7N9X - chains BBB and AAA of the 9 polymer chains in the assembly; structure by X-ray diffraction, 3.51 A resolution.

== Chain BBB (and AAA) ==
Name: Capsid protein
From: Human immunodeficiency virus 1
Notes: chain AAA of this document is another copy of the same molecule, construct and numbering; everything in this record applies to it too
UniProtKB: B6DRA0 (B6DRA0_9HIV1); residues 1-222 here correspond to UniProt positions 133-354 (UniProt number = residue number + 132)
Amino-acid sequence (222 residues; numbered 1 to 222; the number before each row is that of its first residue):
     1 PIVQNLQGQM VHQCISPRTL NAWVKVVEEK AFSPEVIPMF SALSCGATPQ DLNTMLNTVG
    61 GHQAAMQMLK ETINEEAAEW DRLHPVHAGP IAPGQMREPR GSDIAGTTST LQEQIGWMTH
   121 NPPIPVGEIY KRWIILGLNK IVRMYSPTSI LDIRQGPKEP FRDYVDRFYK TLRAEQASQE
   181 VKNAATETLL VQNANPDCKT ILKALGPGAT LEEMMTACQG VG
Not modelled in the structure: 220-222
Sequence notes: conflict Cys14 (Ala146 in B6DRA0), Cys45 (Glu177 in B6DRA0), Ala184 (Trp316 in B6DRA0), Ala185 (Met317 in B6DRA0)

== How chain BBB and chain AAA interact ==
Cross-chain cystine bridges: Cys14(BBB)-Cys45(AAA)
Pairs across the interface (34; chain BBB residue first):
  Asn5(BBB) - Leu6(AAA)  hydrogen bond (side chain-backbone)
  Leu6(BBB) - Leu6(AAA)  hydrophobic
  Val11(BBB) - Gln4(AAA)
  Cys14(BBB) - Cys45(AAA)  disulfide
  Arg18(BBB) - Arg18(AAA)
  Leu20(BBB) - Ala42(AAA)  hydrophobic
  Glu28(BBB) - Lys30(AAA)  salt bridge
  Thr54(BBB) - Ala42(AAA)
  Asn57(BBB) - Glu35(AAA)
  Asn57(BBB) - Pro38(AAA)
  Asn57(BBB) - Arg173(AAA)  hydrogen bond (backbone-side chain)
  Thr58(BBB) - Glu35(AAA)
  Thr58(BBB) - Pro38(AAA)
  Thr58(BBB) - Met39(AAA)
  Val59(BBB) - Arg173(AAA)  hydrogen bond (backbone-side chain)
  Gly60(BBB) - Glu35(AAA)
  His62(BBB) - Asp166(AAA)
  Gln63(BBB) - Asp166(AAA)
  Gln63(BBB) - Tyr169(AAA)
  Gln63(BBB) - Lys170(AAA)
  Gln63(BBB) - Arg173(AAA)
  Ala64(BBB) - Val165(AAA)  hydrophobic
  Ala64(BBB) - Asp166(AAA)  hydrogen bond (backbone-side chain)
  Gln67(BBB) - Tyr169(AAA)
  Gln67(BBB) - Lys182(AAA)  hydrogen bond
  Gln67(BBB) - Leu211(AAA)
  Met68(BBB) - Leu211(AAA)  hydrophobic
  Met68(BBB) - Glu212(AAA)
  Glu71(BBB) - Thr210(AAA)
  Glu71(BBB) - Leu211(AAA)  hydrogen bond (side chain-backbone)
  Thr72(BBB) - Glu212(AAA)
  Met144(BBB) - Arg162(AAA)
  Met144(BBB) - Gln219(AAA)
  Tyr145(BBB) - Arg162(AAA)
Other interface residues (no listed pair), chain BBB (27 interface residues in all): His12, Ile15, Pro17, Val24, Ala65, Lys140
Other interface residues (no listed pair), chain AAA (24 interface residues in all): Thr19, Leu43, Gly46, Met215

== Overview ==
Chain BBB and chain AAA form an interface of 27 and 24 residues respectively; the contacts include 1 disulfide
bond, 6 hydrogen bonds and 1 salt bridge. Polar contacts include Glu28(BBB)-Lys30(AAA), Asn5(BBB)-Leu6(AAA)
and Asn57(BBB)-Arg173(AAA).
Both chains are Capsid protein (Human immunodeficiency virus 1). Entry 7N9X (CA-targeting nanobody is a tool
for studying HIV-1 capsid lattice interactions) was determined by X-ray diffraction.
